PDB entry 6C5X | X-ray diffraction, 3.10 A resolution | chains A and G of the 4 polymer chains in the assembly

[Chain A]
Molecule: Suppressor of Cytokine Signalling 1
From: Xenopus laevis
Reference sequence: C0LEJ4 (C0LEJ4_XENLA); numbering as in UniProt (aligned over 48-211)
Chain sequence (164 residues; each row starts with the number of its first residue):
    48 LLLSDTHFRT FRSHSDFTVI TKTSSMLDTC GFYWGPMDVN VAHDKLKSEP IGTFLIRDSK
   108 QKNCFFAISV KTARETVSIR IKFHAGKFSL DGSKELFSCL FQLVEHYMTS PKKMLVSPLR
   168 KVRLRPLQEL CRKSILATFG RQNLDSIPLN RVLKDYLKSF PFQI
Disordered / not traced: 48-58, 139-140

[Chain G]
Molecule: GP130 peptide fragment
Chain sequence (10 residues; each row starts with the number of its first residue):
   754 TVEYSTVVHS
Disordered / not traced: 754-755, 761-763
Modified residues: Tyr757 (O-phosphotyrosine; PTR)

[Chain A / chain G interface]
Pairs across the interface (13; chain A residue first):
  Arg104(A) with Tyr757(G)
  Ser106(A) with Tyr757(G)
  Lys107(A) with Tyr757(G)
  Gln108(A) with Tyr757(G)
  Ala114(A) with Tyr757(G)
  Val124(A) with Ser758(G)
  Ser125(A) with Tyr757(G); Ser758(G)
  Ile126(A) with Thr759(G)
  Arg127(A) with Tyr757(G)
  Leu137(A) with Val760(G)
  Asp138(A) with Ser758(G); Thr759(G), hydrogen bond (backbone-side chain)
Interface residues without a listed pair, chain A (16 interface residues in all): Met84, Val86, His90, Asp105, Met161
Interface residues without a listed pair, chain G (5 interface residues in all): Glu756

[Overview]
Chain A and chain G form an interface of 16 and 5 residues respectively, with 1 hydrogen bond. The
hydrogen-bonded pair is Asp138(A)-Thr759(G).
Chain A is Suppressor of Cytokine Signalling 1 (Xenopus laevis) and chain G is GP130 peptide fragment; the
structure, Crystal Structure of SOCS1 in complex with ElonginB and ElonginC, was determined by X-ray
diffraction together with 6C7Y from the same study.
